Entry 6X4E (X-ray diffraction, 2.60 A resolution); this record covers chains A and B.

== Chain A ==
Molecule: Reverse transcriptase/ribonuclease H
Organism: Human immunodeficiency virus type 1 group M subtype B
Notes: EC 2.7.7.49, 2.7.7.7, 3.1.26.13
UniProt: P03366 (POL_HV1B1); residues 1-555 here correspond to UniProt positions 600-1154 (UniProt number = residue number + 599)
Chain sequence (557 residues; each row starts with the number of its first residue; numbers below 1 keep their minus sign (Met-1 is residue -1)):
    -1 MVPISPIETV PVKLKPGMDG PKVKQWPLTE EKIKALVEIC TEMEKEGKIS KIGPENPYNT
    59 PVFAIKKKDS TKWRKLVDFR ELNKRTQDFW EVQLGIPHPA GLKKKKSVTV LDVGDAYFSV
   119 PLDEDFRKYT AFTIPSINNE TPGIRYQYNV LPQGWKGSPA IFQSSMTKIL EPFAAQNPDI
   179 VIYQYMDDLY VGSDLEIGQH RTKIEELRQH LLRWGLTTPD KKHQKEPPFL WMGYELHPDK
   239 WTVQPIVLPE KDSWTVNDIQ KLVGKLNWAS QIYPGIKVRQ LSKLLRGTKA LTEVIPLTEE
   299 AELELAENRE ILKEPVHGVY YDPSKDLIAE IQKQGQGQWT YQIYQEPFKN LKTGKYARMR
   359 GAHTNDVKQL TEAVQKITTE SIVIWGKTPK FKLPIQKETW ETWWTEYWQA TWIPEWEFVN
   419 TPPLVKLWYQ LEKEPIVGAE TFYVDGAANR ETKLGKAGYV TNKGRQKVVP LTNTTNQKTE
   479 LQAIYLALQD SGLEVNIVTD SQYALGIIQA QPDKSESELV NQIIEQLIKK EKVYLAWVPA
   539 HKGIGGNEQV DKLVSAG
Not modelled in the structure: 64-70, 553-555
Sequence notes: expression tag (-1 to 0); engineered mutation Ala172 (Lys771 in P03366), Ala173 (Lys772 in P03366), Ser280 (Cys879 in P03366)
Curated features (UniProtKB/Swiss-Prot):
  - region: Phe227 to His235 (RT 'primer grip')
  - motif: Trp398 to Trp414 (Tryptophan repeat motif)
  - binding site (Mg(2+)): Asp110, Asp185, Asp186, Asp443, Glu478, Asp498, Asp549
  - site: Trp401 (Essential for RT p66/p51 heterodimerization), Trp414 (Essential for RT p66/p51 heterodimerization), Phe440, Tyr441 (Cleavage)
Residues lining bound ligands: UMV (methyl (6-cyano-3-{2-[2-(2,4-dioxo-3,4-dihydropyrimidin-1(2H)-yl)ethoxy]phenoxy}-4-methylnaphthalen-1-yl)acetate): Pro95, Leu100, Lys101, Lys102, Lys103, Val106, Val108, Val179, Tyr181, Tyr183, Tyr188, Val189, Gly190, Pro225, Phe227, Leu228, Trp229, Leu234, His235, Pro236, Tyr318
What the authors report for this chain:
  - binding site for UMV: Pro95, Tyr181, Tyr188, Phe227
  - conformationally variable residues: Pro95, Tyr181, Tyr188

== Chain B ==
Molecule: p51 RT
Organism: Human immunodeficiency virus type 1 group M subtype B
UniProt: P03366 (POL_HV1B1); residues 1-428 here correspond to UniProt positions 600-1027 (UniProt number = residue number + 599)
Chain sequence (428 residues; numbered 1 to 428; the number before each row is that of its first residue):
     1 PISPIETVPV KLKPGMDGPK VKQWPLTEEK IKALVEICTE MEKEGKISKI GPENPYNTPV
    61 FAIKKKDSTK WRKLVDFREL NKRTQDFWEV QLGIPHPAGL KKKKSVTVLD VGDAYFSVPL
   121 DEDFRKYTAF TIPSINNETP GIRYQYNVLP QGWKGSPAIF QSSMTKILEP FKKQNPDIVI
   181 YQYMDDLYVG SDLEIGQHRT KIEELRQHLL RWGLTTPDKK HQKEPPFLWM GYELHPDKWT
   241 VQPIVLPEKD SWTVNDIQKL VGKLNWASQI YPGIKVRQLS KLLRGTKALT EVIPLTEEAE
   301 LELAENREIL KEPVHGVYYD PSKDLIAEIQ KQGQGQWTYQ IYQEPFKNLK TGKYARMRGA
   361 HTNDVKQLTE AVQKITTESI VIWGKTPKFK LPIQKETWET WWTEYWQATW IPEWEFVNTP
   421 PLVKLWYQ
Not modelled in the structure: 1-4, 89-92, 213-231
Sequence notes: engineered mutation Ser280 (Cys879 in P03366)
Curated features (UniProtKB/Swiss-Prot):
  - region: Phe227 to His235 (RT 'primer grip')
  - motif: Trp398 to Trp414 (Tryptophan repeat motif)
  - binding site (Mg(2+)): Asp110, Asp185, Asp186
  - site (Essential for RT p66/p51 heterodimerization): Trp401, Trp414

== Interface between chain A and chain B ==
Pairs across the interface (111):
  Val8(A) - Glu53(B)
  Pro9(A) - Glu53(B)
  Gln85(A) - Glu53(B)  hydrogen bond (side chain-backbone)
  Asp86(A) - Lys20(B)  salt bridge
  Asp86(A) - Pro55(B)
  Phe87(A) - Pro52(B)
  Trp88(A) - Pro52(B)  hydrogen bond (backbone-backbone)
  Trp88(A) - Asn54(B)
  Trp88(A) - Pro55(B)
  Trp88(A) - Asn57(B)
  Trp88(A) - Thr131(B)
  Trp88(A) - Arg143(B)
  Val90(A) - Pro140(B)  hydrophobic
  Val90(A) - Gly141(B)
  Leu92(A) - Asn137(B)
  Gly93(A) - Asn137(B)
  Pro95(A) - Asn136(B)
  Pro95(A) - Asn137(B)
  His96(A) - Asn136(B)  hydrogen bond (backbone-side chain)
  Gly99(A) - Asn136(B)
  Gly99(A) - Glu138(B)
  Ala158(A) - Pro52(B)  hydrophobic
  Ile159(A) - Pro52(B)  hydrophobic
  Gln161(A) - Pro140(B)
  Ser162(A) - Pro52(B)
  Thr165(A) - Pro140(B)
  Tyr181(A) - Glu138(B)  hydrogen bond
  Gln373(A) - Thr397(B)  hydrogen bond
  Gln373(A) - Thr400(B)
  Gln373(A) - Trp401(B)  hydrogen bond
  Thr376(A) - Trp401(B)
  Thr377(A) - Thr400(B)
  Ile380(A) - Pro25(B)  hydrophobic
  Ile380(A) - Leu26(B)
  Ile380(A) - Thr27(B)
  Val381(A) - Pro25(B)  hydrophobic
  Val381(A) - Ile135(B)
  Val381(A) - Asn136(B)  hydrogen bond (backbone-backbone)
  Ile382(A) - Ile135(B)
  Ile382(A) - Asn136(B)
  Trp383(A) - Ile135(B)
  Gly384(A) - Thr27(B)
  Gly384(A) - Glu28(B)  hydrogen bond (backbone-backbone)
  Gly384(A) - Ile135(B)
  Trp402(A) - Lys331(B)  hydrogen bond (backbone-side chain)
  Trp402(A) - His361(B)
  Trp402(A) - Asp364(B)
  Tyr405(A) - Lys331(B)  hydrogen bond (backbone-side chain)
  Trp406(A) - Lys331(B)
  Trp406(A) - Pro392(B)  hydrophobic
  Trp406(A) - Val417(B)
  Trp406(A) - Asn418(B)
  Trp406(A) - Thr419(B)
  Trp406(A) - Pro420(B)
  Trp406(A) - Pro421(B)
  Gln407(A) - Lys331(B)  hydrogen bond (backbone-side chain)
  Gln407(A) - Pro392(B)
  Gln407(A) - Ile393(B)
  Gln407(A) - Gln394(B)  hydrogen bond
  Gln407(A) - Val417(B)  hydrogen bond (side chain-backbone)
  Gln407(A) - Asn418(B)
  Ala408(A) - Trp337(B)  hydrophobic
  Ala408(A) - Asp364(B)
  Ala408(A) - Pro392(B)  hydrogen bond (backbone-backbone)
  Ala408(A) - Ile393(B)
  Thr409(A) - Asp364(B)
  Trp410(A) - Thr362(B)
  Trp410(A) - Asn363(B)
  Trp410(A) - Val365(B)  hydrophobic
  Trp410(A) - Trp401(B)
  Trp410(A) - Tyr405(B)
  Pro412(A) - Trp401(B)  hydrophobic
  Pro433(A) - Asn255(B)
  Pro433(A) - Thr290(B)
  Ile434(A) - Thr290(B)
  Val435(A) - Thr290(B)
  Thr439(A) - Lys287(B)
  Thr439(A) - Ala288(B)
  Thr439(A) - Leu289(B)  hydrogen bond (side chain-backbone)
  Tyr441(A) - Val254(B)
  Tyr441(A) - Gln258(B)
  Tyr441(A) - Thr286(B)
  Tyr441(A) - Lys287(B)  hydrogen bond (side chain-backbone)
  Val458(A) - Thr286(B)
  Thr459(A) - Thr286(B)  hydrogen bond (backbone-side chain)
  Asn460(A) - Thr286(B)
  Asn460(A) - Lys287(B)
  Asn460(A) - Ala288(B)
  Asn494(A) - Leu289(B)
  Val496(A) - Leu289(B)  hydrophobic
  Leu503(A) - Leu422(B)  hydrophobic
  Gly504(A) - Pro420(B)
  Gln507(A) - Pro420(B)
  Tyr532(A) - Asn255(B)  hydrogen bond
  Tyr532(A) - Leu289(B)  hydrophobic
  Trp535(A) - Leu422(B)  hydrophobic
  Trp535(A) - Trp426(B)  hydrophobic
  Val536(A) - Gln258(B)
  Pro537(A) - Gly262(B)
  Pro537(A) - Asn265(B)
  Lys540(A) - Asn265(B)
  Lys540(A) - Lys275(B)
  Lys540(A) - Val276(B)
  Lys540(A) - Ser280(B)  hydrogen bond (backbone-side chain)
  Gly541(A) - Ser280(B)
  Ile542(A) - Leu283(B)  hydrophobic
  Gly543(A) - Leu283(B)  hydrogen bond (backbone-backbone)
  Gly543(A) - Arg284(B)
  Gly543(A) - Gly285(B)
  Gly544(A) - Gly285(B)  hydrogen bond (backbone-backbone)
  Gly544(A) - Thr286(B)
Also at the interface, not in a pair above, chain A (67 interface residues in all): Ile94, Leu100, Glu169, Ile180, Gln182, Met357, Thr369, Thr386, Gln500, Ala508, Ala534
Also at the interface, not in a pair above, chain B (61 interface residues in all): Lys49, Tyr56, Thr139, Val261, Leu368, Glu396

== Summary ==
67 residues of chain A face 61 of chain B across their interface, with 21 hydrogen bonds and 1 salt bridge.
Polar contacts include Asp86(A)-Lys20(B), Gln85(A)-Glu53(B) and His96(A)-Asn136(B). Ligands of chain A:
compound UMV. The paper reports a binding site for UMV at Pro95(A), Tyr181(A) and Tyr188(A) among others;
conformational variability at Pro95(A), Tyr181(A) and Tyr188(A).
Here chain A is Reverse transcriptase/ribonuclease H and chain B is p51 RT, both from Human immunodeficiency
virus type 1 group M subtype B. Entry 6X4E (Crystal Structure of HIV-1 Reverse Transcriptase in Complex with
methyl
2-(6-cyano-3-(2-(2-(2,4-dioxo-3,4-dihydropyrimidin-1(2H)-yl)ethoxy)phenoxy)-4-methylnaphthalen-1-yl)acetate
(JLJ681), a Non-nucleoside Inhibitor) was determined by X-ray diffraction (same publication as 6X47, 6X49,
6X4A, 6X4B, 6X4C, 6X4D and 6X4F).
